Entry 7COC (X-ray diffraction, 1.90 A resolution); this record covers chains A and T of the 4 polymer chains in the assembly.

[Chain A]
Name: DNA-directed DNA/RNA polymerase mu
Organism: Homo sapiens
Notes: EC 2.7.7.7
UniProt: Q9NP87 (DPOLM_HUMAN); residue numbers follow UniProt; this construct covers 1-397, 410-494
Amino-acid sequence (482 residues; numbered 1 to 494; 12 numbers in that range are skipped by the numbering (no residue carries them; nothing is unmodelled there); the number before each row is that of its first residue):
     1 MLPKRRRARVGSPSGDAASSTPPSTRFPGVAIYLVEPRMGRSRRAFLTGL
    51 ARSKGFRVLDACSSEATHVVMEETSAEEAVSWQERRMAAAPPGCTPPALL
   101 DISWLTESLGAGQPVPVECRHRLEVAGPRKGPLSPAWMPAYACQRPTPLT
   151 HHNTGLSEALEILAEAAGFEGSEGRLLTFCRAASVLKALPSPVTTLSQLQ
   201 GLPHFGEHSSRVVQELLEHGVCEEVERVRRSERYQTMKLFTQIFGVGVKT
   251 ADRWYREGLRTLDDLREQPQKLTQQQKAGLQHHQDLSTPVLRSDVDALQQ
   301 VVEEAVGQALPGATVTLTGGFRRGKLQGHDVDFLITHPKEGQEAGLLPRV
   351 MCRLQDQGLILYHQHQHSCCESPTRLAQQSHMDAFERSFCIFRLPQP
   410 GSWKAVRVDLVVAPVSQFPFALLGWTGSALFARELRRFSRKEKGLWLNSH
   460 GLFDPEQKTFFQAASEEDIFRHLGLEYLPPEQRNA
Not modelled in the structure: 1-138, 366-382
Construct notes: engineered mutation Gly-410 (Pro in Q9NP87), Ala-438 (Lys in Q9NP87), Ala-441 (Gln in Q9NP87)
Swiss-Prot annotation at these positions:
  - region: Arg-323 to Asp-332 (Involved in ssDNA binding)
  - binding site (Mg(2+)): Asp-330, Asp-332, Asp-418
  - site: Gly-433 (Responsible for the low discrimination between dNTP and rNTP)
  - modified residue: Ser-12 (Phosphoserine)
Bound ions: K+: Thr-241, Ile-243, Val-246 (shared with 1 residue of chain P); Mg2+ site 1: Asp-330, Asp-332, Asp-418 (together with XG4); Mg2+ site 2: Asp-330, Asp-332 (together with XG4)
Ligand contacts: XG4 (2'-deoxy-5'-O-[(R)-hydroxy{[(R)-hydroxy(phosphonooxy)phosphoryl]amino}phosphoryl]guanosine): Gly-319, Gly-320, Arg-323, Lys-325, Gln-327, Gly-328, His-329, Asp-330, Asp-332, Asp-418, Gly-433, Trp-434, Thr-435, Gly-436, Ser-437, Ala-438, Arg-445

[Chain T]
Molecule: 9-nt DNA strand
Sequence (9 nucleotides; numbered 1 to 9; the number before each row is that of its first residue):
     1 CGGCTTACG

[Chain A / chain T interface]
Residue-residue contacts (23; chain A residue first):
  Gly-174(A) / DC4(T)  base contact
  Leu-177(A) / DC4(T)  phosphate contact
  Leu-177(A) / DT5(T)  phosphate contact
  Gln-364(A) / DG9(T)  phosphate contact
  His-365(A) / DG9(T)  hydrogen bond to the phosphate
  Phe-385(A) / DG9(T)  phosphate contact
  Glu-386(A) / DC8(T)  sugar contact
  Glu-386(A) / DG9(T)  hydrogen bond to the phosphate
  Arg-387(A) / DA7(T)  hydrogen bond to the base
  Arg-387(A) / DC8(T)  hydrogen bond to the sugar
  Arg-387(A) / DG9(T)  hydrogen bond to the phosphate
  Arg-442(A) / DT5(T)  salt bridge to the phosphate
  Arg-445(A) / DT5(T)  base contact
  Arg-445(A) / DT6(T)  sugar contact
  Arg-446(A) / DT5(T)  sugar contact
  Arg-449(A) / DT6(T)  salt bridge to the phosphate
  Lys-450(A) / DG3(T)  hydrogen bond to the phosphate
  Lys-450(A) / DC4(T)  salt bridge to the phosphate
  Leu-456(A) / DT6(T)  sugar contact
  Asn-457(A) / DT6(T)  phosphate contact
  Asn-457(A) / DA7(T)  hydrogen bond to the phosphate
  His-459(A) / DA7(T)  hydrogen bond to the phosphate
  His-459(A) / DC8(T)  salt bridge to the phosphate
Also at the interface, not in a pair above, chain A (18 interface residues in all): Arg-181, Ala-384, Phe-389

[In short]
The interface between chain A and chain T involves 18 residues on one side and 7 on the other; the contacts
include 8 hydrogen bonds and 4 salt bridges. Polar contacts include Arg-387(A)/DA7(T), Arg-387(A)/DC8(T) and
His-365(A)/DG9(T). Chain A binds compound XG4.
Here chain A is DNA-directed DNA/RNA polymerase mu (Homo sapiens) and chain T is a 9-nt DNA strand. Entry 7COC
(Ternary complex of DNA polymerase Mu (K438A/Q441A) with 1-nt gapped DNA (T:dGMPNPP)) was determined by X-ray
diffraction together with 7CO6, 7CO8, 7CO9, 7COA, 7COB and 7COD from the same study.
